8JFU - chains B and E of the 4 polymer chains in the assembly; structure by X-ray diffraction, 3.15 A resolution.

# Chain B
Molecule: AcrIIA15
Source organism: Staphylococcus delphini
Sequence (171 residues; each row starts with the number of its first residue; numbering starts at 0):
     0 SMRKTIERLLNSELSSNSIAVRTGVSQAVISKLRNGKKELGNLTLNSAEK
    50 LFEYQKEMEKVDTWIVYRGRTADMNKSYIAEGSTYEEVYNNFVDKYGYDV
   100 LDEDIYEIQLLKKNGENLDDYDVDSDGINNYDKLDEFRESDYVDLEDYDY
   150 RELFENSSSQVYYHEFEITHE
Reported in the primary citation:
  - binding site for the 19-nt DNA strand: Gln26, Lys31
  - binding site for the 19-nt DNA strand (chain E): Ser25
  - mutagenesis - R2A, S25A, Q26A: decreased binding to the 19-nt DNA strand (chain E)
  - mutagenesis - R2A/L44A, K31A, K37A, L44A: abolished binding to the 19-nt DNA strand (chain E)
  - mutagenesis - R2A, S25A, Q26A: decreased binding to DNA
  - mutagenesis - K31A, K37A, L44A: abolished binding to DNA
  - mutagenesis - R2A/L44A, L44A: abolished binding to another copy of this molecule

# Chain E
Molecule: 19-nt DNA strand
Sequence (19 nucleotides; each row starts with the number of its first residue; numbers below 1 keep their minus sign (DA-11 is residue -11)):
   -11 ATTATGACAAATGTCATAG

# Chain B / chain E interface
Pairs across the interface - 18 pairs, chain B then chain E:
  Ser14(B) - DT-10(E)  hydrogen bond to the phosphate
  Ser14(B) - DT-9(E)  hydrogen bond to the phosphate
  Ser15(B) - DT-9(E)  hydrogen bond to the phosphate
  Asn16(B) - DT-10(E)  hydrogen bond to the phosphate
  Asn16(B) - DT-9(E)  hydrogen bond to the phosphate
  Ser17(B) - DT-10(E)  phosphate contact
  Gln26(B) - DT-9(E)  base contact
  Gln26(B) - DA-8(E)  hydrogen bond to the base
  Gln26(B) - DT-7(E)  base contact
  Ala27(B) - DT-7(E)  base contact
  Ala27(B) - DG-6(E)  base contact
  Ser30(B) - DA-8(E)  hydrogen bond to the phosphate
  Ser30(B) - DT-7(E)  base contact
  Lys31(B) - DT-7(E)  base contact
  Lys31(B) - DG-6(E)  hydrogen bond to the base
  Asn34(B) - DA-8(E)  hydrogen bond to the phosphate
  Lys36(B) - DA-8(E)  sugar contact
  Lys36(B) - DT-7(E)  salt bridge to the phosphate

# In short
10 residues of chain B face 5 of chain E across their interface; the contacts include 9 hydrogen bonds and 1
salt bridge. Polar contacts include Gln26(B)-DA-8(E), Lys31(B)-DG-6(E) and Ser14(B)-DT-10(E). The paper
reports a binding site for the 19-nt DNA strand at Gln26(B) and Lys31(B); R2A/L44A, K31A and K37A of chain B,
among others, abolish binding to the 19-nt DNA strand (chain E); 7 substitutions were tested in all.
Chain B is AcrIIA15 (Staphylococcus delphini) and chain E is a 19-nt DNA strand; the structure, AcrIIA15 in
complex with palindromic DNA substrate, was determined by X-ray diffraction together with 8JFO, 8JFR, 8JFT and
8JG9 from the same study.
